PDB entry 1F3J | X-ray diffraction, 3.10 A resolution | chains A and P of the 6 polymer chains in the assembly

[Chain A]
Molecule: H-2 class II histocompatibility antigen
Organism: Mus musculus
Notes: fragment: a-d alpha chain
UniProt: P04228 (HA2D_MOUSE); the construct lacks a stretch of the UniProt sequence, so the offset changes along the chain: 1-9 = UniProt 27-35; 10-181 = UniProt 37-208
Amino-acid sequence (182 residues; numbered 1 to 181 plus 1 insertion-coded residue; the number before each row is that of its first residue):
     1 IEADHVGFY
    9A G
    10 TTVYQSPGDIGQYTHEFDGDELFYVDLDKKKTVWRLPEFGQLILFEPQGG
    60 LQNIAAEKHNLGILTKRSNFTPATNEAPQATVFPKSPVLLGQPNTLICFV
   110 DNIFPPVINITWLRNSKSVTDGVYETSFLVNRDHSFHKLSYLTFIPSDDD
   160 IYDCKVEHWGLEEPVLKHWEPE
Disulfides: Cys107-Cys163
Glycans and other covalent adducts: N-acetylglucosamine (NAG) linked to Asn78, Asn118

[Chain P]
Molecule: Lysozyme C
Organism: Gallus gallus
Notes: fragment: residues 11-24, correspond to binding sites p-3 to p11
UniProt: P00698 (LYSC_CHICK); residues 11-24 here correspond to UniProt positions 29-42 (UniProt number = residue number + 18)
Amino-acid sequence (14 residues; each row starts with the number of its first residue):
    11 AMKRHGLDNYRGYS

[Interface between chain A and chain P]
Pairs across the interface - 26 pairs, chain A then chain P:
  Tyr9(A) - His15(P)
  Tyr9(A) - Gly16(P)
  Tyr9(A) - Leu17(P)  hydrogen bond (backbone-backbone)
  Tyr22(A) - Gly16(P)
  His24(A) - His15(P)
  His24(A) - Gly16(P)
  Leu31(A) - Arg14(P)
  Ile52(A) - Met12(P)
  Leu53(A) - Lys13(P)
  Leu53(A) - Arg14(P)  hydrogen bond (backbone-backbone)
  Phe54(A) - Arg14(P)
  Asn62(A) - Leu17(P)  hydrogen bond (side chain-backbone)
  Asn62(A) - Asp18(P)
  Asn62(A) - Asn19(P)  hydrogen bond (backbone-side chain)
  Ala64(A) - Arg21(P)
  Ala65(A) - Asn19(P)
  Ala65(A) - Arg21(P)
  Glu66(A) - Asn19(P)  hydrogen bond
  His68(A) - Arg21(P)
  His68(A) - Gly22(P)  hydrogen bond (side chain-backbone)
  His68(A) - Ser24(P)
  Asn69(A) - Tyr20(P)  hydrogen bond (side chain-backbone)
  Asn69(A) - Arg21(P)
  Asn69(A) - Gly22(P)  hydrogen bond (side chain-backbone)
  Ile72(A) - Tyr23(P)
  Arg76(A) - Tyr23(P)  hydrogen bond
Interface residues without a listed pair, chain A (17 interface residues in all): Phe32, Trp43

[Summary]
The interface between chain A and chain P involves 17 residues on one side and 13 on the other; the contacts
include 9 hydrogen bonds. Polar contacts include Asn62(A)-Leu17(P), Asn62(A)-Asn19(P) and Glu66(A)-Asn19(P).
Covalently linked N-acetylglucosamine: at Asn78(A) and Asn118(A).
Here chain A is H-2 class II histocompatibility antigen (Mus musculus) and chain P is Lysozyme C (Gallus
gallus). Entry 1F3J (Histocompatibility antigen I-AG7) was determined by X-ray diffraction.
